6CB5 - chains A and C of the 3 polymer chains in the assembly; structure by X-ray diffraction, 1.78 A resolution.

== Chain A (and C) ==
Molecule: Macrophage migration inhibitory factor
Organism: Homo sapiens
Notes: EC 5.3.2.1, 5.3.3.12; chain C of this document is another copy of the same molecule, construct and numbering; everything in this record applies to it too
UniProtKB: P14174 (MIF_HUMAN); residues 1-114 here correspond to UniProt positions 2-115 (UniProt number = residue number + 1)
Sequence (114 residues; numbered 1 to 114; the number before each row is that of its first residue):
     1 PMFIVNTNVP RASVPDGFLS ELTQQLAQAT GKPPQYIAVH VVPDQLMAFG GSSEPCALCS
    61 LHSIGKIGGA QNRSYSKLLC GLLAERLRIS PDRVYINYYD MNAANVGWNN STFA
Swiss-Prot annotation at these positions:
  - active site: Pro1 (Proton acceptor)
  - binding site (substrate): Lys32, Ile64, Asn97
  - modified residue: Lys77 (N6-acetyllysine)
Small-molecule neighbours: EV7 (2-[(naphthalen-2-yl)oxy]-5-(1H-pyrazol-4-yl)benzoic acid): Pro1, Met2, Lys32, Tyr36, His62, Ser63, Ile64, Met101, Val106, Phe113
What the authors report for this chain:
  - binding site for EV7: Phe113 (from molecular simulation)
  - catalytic residues: Pro1 (citing earlier work)

== How chain A and chain C interact ==
Contacting residue pairs (54; chain A residue first):
  Met2(A) with Leu58(C), hydrophobic; Asn97(C)
  Leu19(A) with Leu46(C), hydrophobic; Met47(C)
  Thr23(A) with Gly51(C)
  Pro34(A) with Gly50(C)
  Gln35(A) with Gly50(C)
  Tyr36(A) with Tyr95(C), hydrogen bond (backbone-side chain)
  Ile37(A) with Phe49(C); Gly50(C), hydrogen bond (backbone-backbone)
  Ala38(A) with Ala48(C); Leu58(C), hydrophobic
  Val39(A) with Met47(C); Ala48(C), hydrogen bond (backbone-backbone)
  His40(A) with Asn6(C); Gln45(C), hydrogen bond; Leu46(C); Met47(C); Leu58(C)
  Val41(A) with Leu46(C), hydrogen bond (backbone-backbone)
  Val42(A) with Gln45(C)
  His62(A) with Asn97(C); Tyr99(C), hydrogen bond
  Met101(A) with Asn97(C); Tyr98(C)
  Ala104(A) with Asn72(C), hydrogen bond (backbone-side chain)
  Asn105(A) with Ile67(C); Asn72(C), hydrogen bond; Ile96(C); Asn97(C); Tyr98(C), hydrogen bond (backbone-backbone)
  Val106(A) with Ile96(C)
  Gly107(A) with Ser76(C); Val94(C); Tyr95(C); Ile96(C), hydrogen bond (backbone-backbone); Tyr98(C)
  Trp108(A) with Phe49(C); Asp92(C), hydrogen bond (side chain-backbone); Val94(C); Tyr95(C)
  Asn109(A) with Pro91(C), hydrogen bond (backbone-backbone); Asp92(C)
  Asn110(A) with Arg73(C); Ser76(C); Lys77(C), hydrogen bond (backbone-backbone); Cys80(C); Pro91(C)
  Ser111(A) with Arg73(C); Ser76(C), hydrogen bond (backbone-side chain)
  Thr112(A) with Asn72(C); Arg73(C); Ser76(C)
  Phe113(A) with Tyr95(C), hydrophobic
Interface residues without a listed pair, chain A (25 interface residues in all): Val14
Interface residues without a listed pair, chain C (26 interface residues in all): Gly69, Gly81, Arg93

== Overview ==
Chain A and chain C form an interface of 25 and 26 residues respectively; the contacts include 14 hydrogen
bonds. Polar contacts include Tyr36(A)-Tyr95(C), His40(A)-Gln45(C) and His62(A)-Tyr99(C). Ligands of chain A:
compound EV7. The paper reports the catalytic residue Pro1(A); a binding site for EV7 at Phe113(A).
Both chains are Macrophage migration inhibitory factor (Homo sapiens). Entry 6CB5 (Macrophage Migration
Inhibitory Factor in complex with a Pyrazole Inhibitor (8g)) was determined by X-ray diffraction (same
publication as 6CBF, 6CBG and 6CBH).
